Entry 2ZBZ (X-ray diffraction, 1.90 A resolution); this record covers chain A.

Chain A:
Protein: Cytochrome P450-SU1
Organism: Streptomyces griseolus
Notes: EC 1.14.14.1
Reference sequence: P18326 (CPXE_STRGO); numbering as in UniProt (aligned over 1-406)
Chain sequence (412 residues; each row starts with the number of its first residue):
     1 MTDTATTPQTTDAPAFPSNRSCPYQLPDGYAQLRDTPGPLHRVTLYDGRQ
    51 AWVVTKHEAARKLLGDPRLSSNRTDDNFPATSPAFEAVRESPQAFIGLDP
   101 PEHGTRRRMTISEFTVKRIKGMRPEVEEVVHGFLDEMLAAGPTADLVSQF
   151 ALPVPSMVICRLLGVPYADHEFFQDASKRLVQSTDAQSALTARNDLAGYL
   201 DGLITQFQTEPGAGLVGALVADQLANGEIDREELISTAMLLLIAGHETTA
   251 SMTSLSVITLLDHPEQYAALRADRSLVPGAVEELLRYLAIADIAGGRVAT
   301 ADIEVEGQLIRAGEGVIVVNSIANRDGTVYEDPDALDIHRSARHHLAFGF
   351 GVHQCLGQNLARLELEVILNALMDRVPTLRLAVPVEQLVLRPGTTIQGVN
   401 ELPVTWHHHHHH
Not modelled in the structure: 1-3, 408-412
Sequence notes: engineered mutation A84 (Arg in P18326); expression tag (407-412)
UniProt features mapped onto this chain:
  - binding site (calciol): T81, R193, S236, I293
  - binding site (heme): H103, R107, R297, H353, C355
  - mutagenesis: R73 (R73A/F/L/V: Increase of the hydroxylase activity and decrease of affinity for both 25-hydroxyvitamin D3 and 1-alpha-hydroxyvitamin D3. Increase of the hydroxylase activity ...), V88 (V88A: Decrease of the hydroxylase activity for both 25-hydroxyivitamin D3 and 1-alpha-hydroxyvitamin D3), L180 (L180A: Decrease of the hydroxylase activity for both 25-hydroxyvitamin D3 and 1-alpha-hydroxyvitamin D3), V181 (V181A: Decrease of the hydroxylase activity for both 25-hydroxyvitamin D3 and 1-alpha-hydroxyvitamin D3), R193 (R193A/Q/K: Decrease of the hydroxylase activity), I293 (I293A: Slight increase of the hydroxylase activity)

Summary:
UniProt lists 4 calciol-binding residues, 5 heme-binding residues and 6 mutagenesis sites.
Chain A is Cytochrome P450-SU1 (Streptomyces griseolus); the structure, Crystal structure of vitamin D
hydroxylase cytochrome P450 105A1 (R84A mutant) in complex with 1,25-dihydroxyvitamin D3, was determined by
X-ray diffraction together with 2ZBX and 2ZBY from the same study.
